Entry 6ZHE (electron microscopy, 7.24 A resolution (low resolution: residue-level contacts below are approximate; hydrogen-bond / salt-bridge calls are withheld)); this record covers chains F and G of the 10 polymer chains in the assembly.

# Chain F
Molecule: DNA-dependent protein kinase catalytic subunit, DNA-PKcs
Organism: Homo sapiens
Notes: EC 2.7.11.1
UniProt: P78527 (PRKDC_HUMAN); numbering as in UniProt (aligned over 1-4128)
Amino-acid sequence (4156 residues; each row starts with the number of its first residue; note: 1867 numbers in that range are skipped by the numbering (no residue carries them; nothing is unmodelled there); X marks 28 residues of unknown identity (built as UNK)):
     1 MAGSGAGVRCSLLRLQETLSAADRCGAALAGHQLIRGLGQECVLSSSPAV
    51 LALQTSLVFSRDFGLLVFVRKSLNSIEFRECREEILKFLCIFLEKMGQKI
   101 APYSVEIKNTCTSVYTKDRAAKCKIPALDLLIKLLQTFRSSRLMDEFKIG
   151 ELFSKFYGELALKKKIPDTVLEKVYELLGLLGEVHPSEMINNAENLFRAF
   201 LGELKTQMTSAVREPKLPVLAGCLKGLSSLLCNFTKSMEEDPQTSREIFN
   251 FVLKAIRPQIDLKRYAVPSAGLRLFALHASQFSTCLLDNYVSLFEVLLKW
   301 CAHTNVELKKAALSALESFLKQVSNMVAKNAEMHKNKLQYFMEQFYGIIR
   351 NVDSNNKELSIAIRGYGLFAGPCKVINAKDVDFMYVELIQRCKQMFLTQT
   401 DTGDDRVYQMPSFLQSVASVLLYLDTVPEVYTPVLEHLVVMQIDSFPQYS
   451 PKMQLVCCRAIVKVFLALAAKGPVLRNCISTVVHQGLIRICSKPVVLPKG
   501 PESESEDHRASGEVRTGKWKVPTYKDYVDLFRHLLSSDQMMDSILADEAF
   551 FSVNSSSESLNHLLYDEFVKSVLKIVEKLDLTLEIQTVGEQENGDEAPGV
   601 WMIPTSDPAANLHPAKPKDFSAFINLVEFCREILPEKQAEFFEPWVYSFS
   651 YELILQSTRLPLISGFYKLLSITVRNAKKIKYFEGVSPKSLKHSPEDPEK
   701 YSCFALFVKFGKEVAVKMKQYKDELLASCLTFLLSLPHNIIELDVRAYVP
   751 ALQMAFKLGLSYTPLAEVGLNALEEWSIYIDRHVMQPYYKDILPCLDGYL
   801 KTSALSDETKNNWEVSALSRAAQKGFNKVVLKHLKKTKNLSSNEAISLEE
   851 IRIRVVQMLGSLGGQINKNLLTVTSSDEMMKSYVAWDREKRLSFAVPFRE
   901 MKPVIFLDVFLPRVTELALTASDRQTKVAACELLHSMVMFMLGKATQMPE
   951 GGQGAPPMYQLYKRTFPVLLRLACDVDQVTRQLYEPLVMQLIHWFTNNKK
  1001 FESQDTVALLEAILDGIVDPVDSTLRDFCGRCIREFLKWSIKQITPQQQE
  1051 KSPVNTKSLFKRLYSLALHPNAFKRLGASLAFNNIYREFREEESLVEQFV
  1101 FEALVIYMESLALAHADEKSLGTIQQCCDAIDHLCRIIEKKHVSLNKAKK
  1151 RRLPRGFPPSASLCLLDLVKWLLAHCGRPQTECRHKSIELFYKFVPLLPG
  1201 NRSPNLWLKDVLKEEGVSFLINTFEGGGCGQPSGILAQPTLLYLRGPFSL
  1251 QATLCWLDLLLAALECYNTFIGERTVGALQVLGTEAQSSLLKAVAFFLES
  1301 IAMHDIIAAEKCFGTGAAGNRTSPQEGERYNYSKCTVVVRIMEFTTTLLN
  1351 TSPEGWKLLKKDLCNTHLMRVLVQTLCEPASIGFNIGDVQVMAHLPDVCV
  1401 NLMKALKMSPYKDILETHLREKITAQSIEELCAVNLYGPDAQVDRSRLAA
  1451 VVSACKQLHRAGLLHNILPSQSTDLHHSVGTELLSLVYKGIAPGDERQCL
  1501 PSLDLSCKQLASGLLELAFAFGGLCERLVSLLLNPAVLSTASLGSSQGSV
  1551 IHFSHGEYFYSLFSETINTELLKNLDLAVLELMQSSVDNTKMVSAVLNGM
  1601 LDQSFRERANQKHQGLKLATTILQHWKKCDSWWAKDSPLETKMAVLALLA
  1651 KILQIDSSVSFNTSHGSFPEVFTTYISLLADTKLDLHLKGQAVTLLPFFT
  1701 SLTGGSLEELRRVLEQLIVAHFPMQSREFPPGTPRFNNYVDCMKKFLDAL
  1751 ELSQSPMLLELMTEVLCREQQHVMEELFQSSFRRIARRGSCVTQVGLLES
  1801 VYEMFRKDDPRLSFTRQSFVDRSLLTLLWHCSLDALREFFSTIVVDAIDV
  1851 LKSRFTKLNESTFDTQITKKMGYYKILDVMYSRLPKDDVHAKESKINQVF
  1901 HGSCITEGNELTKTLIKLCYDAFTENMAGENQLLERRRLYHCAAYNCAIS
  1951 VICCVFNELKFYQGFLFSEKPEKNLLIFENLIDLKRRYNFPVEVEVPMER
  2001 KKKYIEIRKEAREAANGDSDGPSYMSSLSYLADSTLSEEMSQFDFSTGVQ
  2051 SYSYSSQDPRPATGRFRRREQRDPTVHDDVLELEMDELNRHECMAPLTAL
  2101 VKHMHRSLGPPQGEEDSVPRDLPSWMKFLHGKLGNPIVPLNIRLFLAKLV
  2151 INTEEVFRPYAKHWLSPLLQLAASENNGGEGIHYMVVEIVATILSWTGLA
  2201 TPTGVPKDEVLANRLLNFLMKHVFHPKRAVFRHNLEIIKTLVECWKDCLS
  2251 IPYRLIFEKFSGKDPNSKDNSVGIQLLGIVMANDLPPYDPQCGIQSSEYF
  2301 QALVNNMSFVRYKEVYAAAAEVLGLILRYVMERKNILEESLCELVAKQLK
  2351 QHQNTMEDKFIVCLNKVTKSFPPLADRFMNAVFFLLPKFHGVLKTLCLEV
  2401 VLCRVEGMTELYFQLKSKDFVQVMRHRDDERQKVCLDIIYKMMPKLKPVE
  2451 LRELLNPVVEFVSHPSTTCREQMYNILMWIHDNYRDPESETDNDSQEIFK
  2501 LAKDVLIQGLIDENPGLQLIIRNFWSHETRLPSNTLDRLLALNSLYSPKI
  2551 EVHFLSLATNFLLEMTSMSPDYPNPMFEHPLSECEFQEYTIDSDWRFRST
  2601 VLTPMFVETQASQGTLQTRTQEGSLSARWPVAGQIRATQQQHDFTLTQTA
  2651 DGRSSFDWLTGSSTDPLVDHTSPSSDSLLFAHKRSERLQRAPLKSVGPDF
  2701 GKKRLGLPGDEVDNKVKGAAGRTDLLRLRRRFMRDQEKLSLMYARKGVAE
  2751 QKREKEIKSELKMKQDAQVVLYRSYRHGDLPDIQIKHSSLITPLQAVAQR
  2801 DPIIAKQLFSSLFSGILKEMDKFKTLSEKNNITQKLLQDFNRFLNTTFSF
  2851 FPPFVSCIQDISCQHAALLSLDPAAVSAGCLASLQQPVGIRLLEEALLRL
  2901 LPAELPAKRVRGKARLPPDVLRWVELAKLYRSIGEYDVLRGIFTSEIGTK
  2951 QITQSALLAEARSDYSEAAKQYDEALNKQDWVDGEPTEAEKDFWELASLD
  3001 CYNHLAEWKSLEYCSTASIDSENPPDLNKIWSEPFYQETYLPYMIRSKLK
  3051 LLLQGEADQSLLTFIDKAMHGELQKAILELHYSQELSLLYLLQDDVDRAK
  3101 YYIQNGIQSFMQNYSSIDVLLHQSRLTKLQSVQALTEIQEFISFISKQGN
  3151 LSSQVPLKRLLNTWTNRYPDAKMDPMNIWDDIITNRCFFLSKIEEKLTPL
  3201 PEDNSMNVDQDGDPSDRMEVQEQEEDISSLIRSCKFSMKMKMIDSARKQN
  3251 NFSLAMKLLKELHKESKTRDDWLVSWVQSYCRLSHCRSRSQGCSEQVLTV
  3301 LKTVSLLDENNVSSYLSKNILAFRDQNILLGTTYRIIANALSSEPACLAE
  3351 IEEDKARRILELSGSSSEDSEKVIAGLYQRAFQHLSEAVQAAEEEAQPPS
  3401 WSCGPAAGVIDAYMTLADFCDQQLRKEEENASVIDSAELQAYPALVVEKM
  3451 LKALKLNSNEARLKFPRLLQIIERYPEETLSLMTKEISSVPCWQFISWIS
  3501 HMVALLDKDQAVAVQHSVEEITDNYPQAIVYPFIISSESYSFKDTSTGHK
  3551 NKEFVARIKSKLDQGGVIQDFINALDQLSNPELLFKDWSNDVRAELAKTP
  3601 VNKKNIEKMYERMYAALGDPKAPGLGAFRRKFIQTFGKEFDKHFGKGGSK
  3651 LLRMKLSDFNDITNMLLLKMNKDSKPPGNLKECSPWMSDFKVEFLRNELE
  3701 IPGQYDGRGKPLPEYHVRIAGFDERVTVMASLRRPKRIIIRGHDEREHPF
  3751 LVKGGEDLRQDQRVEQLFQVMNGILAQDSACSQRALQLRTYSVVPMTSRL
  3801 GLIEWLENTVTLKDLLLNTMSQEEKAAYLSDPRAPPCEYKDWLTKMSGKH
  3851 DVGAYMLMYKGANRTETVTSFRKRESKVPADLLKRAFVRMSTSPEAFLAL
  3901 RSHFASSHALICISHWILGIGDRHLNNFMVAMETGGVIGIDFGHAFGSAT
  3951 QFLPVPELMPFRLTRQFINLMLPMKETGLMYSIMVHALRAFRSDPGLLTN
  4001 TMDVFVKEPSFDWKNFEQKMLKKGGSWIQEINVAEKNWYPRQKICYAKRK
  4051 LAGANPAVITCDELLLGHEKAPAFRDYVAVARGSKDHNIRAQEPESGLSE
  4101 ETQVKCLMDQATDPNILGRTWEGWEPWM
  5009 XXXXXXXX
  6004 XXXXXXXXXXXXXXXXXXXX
Disordered / not traced: 1-9, 499-518, 587-601, 689-696, 805-825, 948-955, 1315-1318, 1542-1548, 1987-2084, 2593-2766, 2903-2915, 3198-3225, 3397-3405, 3430-3440
UniProt features mapped onto this chain:
  - region: Leu-1503 to Leu-1538 (Interaction with C1D), Glu-2737 to Gln-2765 (May split the end of the DNA molecule, with the two strands separating around the region), Val-3728 to Arg-3734 (G-loop), Gly-3919 to Asn-3927 (Catalytic loop), Gly-3939 to Thr-3964 (Activation loop)
  - site: Asp-2020, Gly-2021 (Cleavage)
  - modified residue: Lys-117 (N6-acetyllysine), Ser-511 (Phosphoserine), Ser-687 (Phosphoserine), Lys-828 (N6-acetyllysine), Ser-841 (Phosphoserine), Ser-893 (Phosphoserine), Ser-1065 (Phosphoserine), Lys-1209 (N6-acetyllysine), Lys-1970 (N6-acetyllysine), Ser-2056 (Phosphoserine), Lys-2259 (N6-acetyllysine), Thr-2535 (Phosphothreonine), Thr-2609 (Phosphothreonine), Ser-2612 (Phosphoserine), Thr-2638 (Phosphothreonine), Thr-2647 (Phosphothreonine), Ser-2789 (Phosphoserine), Ser-3205 (Phosphoserine), Lys-3241 (N6-acetyllysine), Lys-3260 (N6-acetyllysine) and 6 more in UniProt
  - natural variant: Lys-263 (K263N: In a lung adenocarcinoma sample), Gly-500 (G500S: In a metastatic melanoma sample), Arg-1136 (R1136H: In a colorectal adenocarcinoma sample), Arg-1447 (R1447M: In a lung squamous cell carcinoma sample), Ala-1680 (A1680V: In a metastatic melanoma sample), Ser-2810 (S2810N: In a metastatic melanoma sample), Gly-2941 (G2941A: In a lung neuroendocrine carcinoma sample), Leu-3062 (L3062R: In IMD26), Ala-3574 (A3574V: In IMD26)
  - mutagenesis: Leu-1510 (L1510P: Loss of interaction with C1D), Glu-1516 to Leu-1517 (Loss of interaction with C1D), Thr-2609 (T2609A: Leads to radiation sensitivity and impaired DSB joining. Gives rise to reduced phosphorylation; when associated with A-2612), Ser-2612 (S2612A: Reduced phosphorylation; when associated with A-2609), Thr-2638 (T2638A: Alleviates phosphorylation, leaves a fully active enzyme with compromised cellular resistance to ionizing radiation without affecting DNA end joining; when associated with A-2647), Thr-2647 (T2647A: Alleviates phosphorylation, leaves a fully active enzyme with compromised cellular resistance to ionizing radiation without affecting DNA end joining; when associated with A-2638)

# Chain G
Molecule: X-ray repair cross-complementing protein 6
Organism: Homo sapiens
Notes: EC 3.6.4.-, 4.2.99.-
UniProt: P12956 (XRCC6_HUMAN); residues 1-609 here = UniProt positions 1-609
Amino-acid sequence (609 residues; numbered 1 to 609; the number before each row is that of its first residue):
     1 MSGWESYYKTEGDEEAEEEQEENLEASGDYKYSGRDSLIFLVDASKAMFE
    51 SQSEDELTPFDMSIQCIQSVYISKIISSDRDLLAVVFYGTEKDKNSVNFK
   101 NIYVLQELDNPGAKRILELDQFKGQQGQKRFQDMMGHGSDYSLSEVLWVC
   151 ANLFSDVQFKMSHKRIMLFTNEDNPHGNDSAKASRARTKAGDLRDTGIFL
   201 DLMHLKKPGGFDISLFYRDIISIAEDEDLRVHFEESSKLEDLLRKVRAKE
   251 TRKRALSRLKLKLNKDIVISVGIYNLVQKALKPPPIKLYRETNEPVKTKT
   301 RTFNTSTGGLLLPSDTKRSQIYGSRQIILEKEETEELKRFDDPGLMLMGF
   351 KPLVLLKKHHYLRPSLFVYPEESLVIGSSTLFSALLIKCLEKEVAALCRY
   401 TPRRNIPPYFVALVPQEEELDDQKIQVTPPGFQLVFLPFADDKRKMPFTE
   451 KIMATPEQVGKMKAIVEKLRFTYRSDSFENPVLQQHFRNLEALALDLMEP
   501 EQAVDLTLPKVEAMNKRLGSLVDEFKELVYPPDYNPEGKVTKRKHDNEGS
   551 GSKRPKVEYSEEELKTHISKGTLGKFTVPMLKEACRAYGLKSGLKKQELL
   601 EALTKHFQD
Disordered / not traced: 1-31, 223-236, 535-609
UniProt features mapped onto this chain:
  - region: Val-578 to Glu-583 (Interaction with BAX)
  - active site: Lys-31 (Schiff-base intermediate with DNA)
  - modified residue: Ser-2 (N-acetylserine), Ser-6 (Phosphoserine), Ser-27 (Phosphoserine), Lys-31 (N6-acetyllysine), Ser-51 (Phosphoserine), Ser-306 (Phosphoserine), Lys-317 (N6-acetyllysine), Lys-331 (N6-acetyllysine), Lys-338 (N6-acetyllysine), Thr-455 (Phosphothreonine), Lys-461 (N6-acetyllysine), Ser-477 (Phosphoserine), Ser-520 (Phosphoserine), Lys-539 (N6-acetyllysine), Lys-542 (N6-acetyllysine), Lys-544 (N6-acetyllysine), Ser-550 (Phosphoserine), Lys-553 (N6-acetyllysine), Lys-556 (N6-acetyllysine), Ser-560 (Phosphoserine) and 1 more in UniProt
  - cross-link (Glycyl lysine isopeptide (Lys-Gly)): Lys-287 (interchain with G-Cter in SUMO2), Lys-317 (interchain with G-Cter in SUMO2), Lys-556 (interchain with G-Cter in SUMO2)
  - mutagenesis: Lys-31 (K31A: Diminishes the ability to form a Schiff base. Abolishes adduct formation; when associated with A-160 and A-164), Lys-160 (K160A: Abolishes adduct formation; when associated with A-31 and A-160), Lys-164 (K164A: Abolishes adduct formation; when associated with A-31 and A-164), Lys-539 (K539Q: Complete loss of suppression of BAX-induced apoptosis; K539R: No effect on suppression of BAX-induced apoptosis), Lys-542 (K542Q: Complete loss of suppression of BAX-induced apoptosis; K542R: No effect on suppression of BAX-induced apoptosis), Lys-544 (K544R: No effect on suppression of BAX-induced apoptosis), Lys-553 (K553Q: Partial loss of suppression of BAX-induced apoptosis; K553R: No effect on suppression of BAX-induced apoptosis), Lys-556 (K556R: No effect on suppression of BAX-induced apoptosis), Lys-570 (K570R: Loss of methylation; loss of anti-apoptotic activity; no effect on XRCC5 stabilization)

# Chain F / chain G interface
Pairs across the interface - 33 pairs, chain F then chain G:
  Tyr-157(F) / Leu-310(G)
  Ala-161(F) / Leu-310(G)
  Ala-161(F) / Leu-311(G)
  Leu-162(F) / Lys-297(G)
  Leu-162(F) / Lys-299(G)
  Lys-163(F) / Thr-302(G)
  Lys-163(F) / Leu-311(G)
  Lys-163(F) / Leu-312(G)
  Lys-163(F) / Pro-313(G)
  Arg-198(F) / Leu-312(G)
  Arg-198(F) / Ser-314(G)
  Ala-199(F) / Leu-312(G)
  Thr-206(F) / Glu-332(G)
  Thr-209(F) / Glu-332(G)
  Ser-210(F) / Glu-332(G)
  Val-212(F) / Arg-404(G)
  Asn-2354(F) / Asp-195(G)
  Asn-2354(F) / Thr-196(G)
  Asn-2380(F) / Asp-192(G)
  Phe-2384(F) / Ala-151(G)
  Phe-2384(F) / Phe-154(G)
  Phe-2384(F) / Ser-155(G)
  Phe-2384(F) / Thr-196(G)
  Pro-2387(F) / Ser-155(G)
  Pro-2387(F) / Asp-156(G)
  Pro-2387(F) / Val-157(G)
  Lys-2388(F) / Gln-158(G)
  Lys-2388(F) / Phe-159(G)
  Phe-2413(F) / Trp-148(G)
  Gln-2414(F) / Trp-148(G)
  Ser-2417(F) / Val-97(G)
  Ser-2417(F) / Trp-148(G)
  Ser-2417(F) / Asn-152(G)
Other interface residues (no listed pair), chain F (25 interface residues in all): Asn-195, Gly-202, Lys-205, Glu-214, Lys-2350, Phe-2383, Lys-2418
Other interface residues (no listed pair), chain G (28 interface residues in all): Phe-99, Lys-164, Thr-300, Glu-330, Glu-335

# Summary
The interface between chain F and chain G involves 25 residues on one side and 28 on the other. Curated
annotation (UniProt) lists 7 mutagenesis sites on chain F; active-site residue Lys-31(G) and 9 mutagenesis
sites on chain G.
Here chain F is DNA-dependent protein kinase catalytic subunit, DNA-PKcs and chain G is X-ray repair
cross-complementing protein 6, both from Homo sapiens. Entry 6ZHE (Cryo-EM structure of DNA-PK dimer) was
determined by electron microscopy (same publication as 6ZH8 and 6ZHA).
